PDB entry 7UCG | electron microscopy, 3.50 A resolution | chains Q and R of the 18 polymer chains in the assembly

Chain Q:
Name: 10-1074 Fab heavy chain
Organism: Homo sapiens
Notes: antibody fragment or engineered binder
Sequence (243 residues; each row starts with the number of its first residue):
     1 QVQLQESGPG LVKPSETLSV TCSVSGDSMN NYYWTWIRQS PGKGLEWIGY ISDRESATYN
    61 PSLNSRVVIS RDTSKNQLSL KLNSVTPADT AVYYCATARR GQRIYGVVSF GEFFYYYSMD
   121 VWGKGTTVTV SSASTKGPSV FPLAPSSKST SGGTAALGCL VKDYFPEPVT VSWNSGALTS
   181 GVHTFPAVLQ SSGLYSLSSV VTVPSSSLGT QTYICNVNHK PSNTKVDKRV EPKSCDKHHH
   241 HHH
Disordered / not traced: 1, 130-243

Chain R:
Name: 10-1074 light chain
Organism: Homo sapiens
Sequence (216 residues; each row starts with the number of its first residue):
     6 SYVRPLSVAL GETARISCGR QALGSRAVQW YQHRPGQAPI LLIYNNQDRP SGIPERFSGT
    66 PDINFGTRAT LTISGVEAGD EADYYCHMWD SRSGFSWSFG GATRLTVLGQ PKAAPSVFIF
   126 PPSDEQLKSG TASVVCLLNN FYPREAKVQW KVDNALQSGN SQESVTEQDS KDSTYSLSST
   186 LTLSKADYEK HKVYACEVTH QGLSSPVTKS FNRGEC
Disordered / not traced: 6-7, 113-221
Disulfides: Cys23-Cys91

Interface between chain Q and chain R:
Pairs across the interface (38; chain Q residue first):
  Gln39(Q) - His38(R)  hydrogen bond
  Gly44(Q) - Tyr90(R)
  Leu45(Q) - Tyr90(R)  hydrogen bond (backbone-side chain)
  Leu45(Q) - Phe104(R)
  Trp47(Q) - His92(R)
  Trp47(Q) - Trp94(R)  hydrophobic
  Trp47(Q) - Phe100(R)  hydrophobic
  Trp47(Q) - Trp102(R)  hydrophobic
  Trp47(Q) - Phe104(R)
  Tyr50(Q) - Phe100(R)  hydrophobic
  Thr58(Q) - Trp102(R)
  Tyr59(Q) - Trp102(R)
  Asn60(Q) - Trp102(R)
  Pro61(Q) - Trp102(R)
  Tyr94(Q) - His38(R)
  Arg99(Q) - Leu46(R)
  Arg99(Q) - Tyr49(R)
  Arg103(Q) - Ser30(R)
  Arg103(Q) - Arg31(R)  hydrogen bond (side chain-backbone)
  Arg103(Q) - Asp67(R)  salt bridge
  Tyr105(Q) - Ser30(R)
  Tyr105(Q) - Ser96(R)  hydrogen bond
  Phe114(Q) - Trp94(R)  hydrophobic
  Tyr115(Q) - Trp94(R)
  Tyr116(Q) - Gln34(R)
  Tyr116(Q) - Asn50(R)  hydrogen bond
  Tyr116(Q) - Trp94(R)
  Tyr117(Q) - Gln34(R)  hydrogen bond (backbone-side chain)
  Tyr117(Q) - Phe100(R)  hydrophobic
  Ser118(Q) - Gln34(R)
  Ser118(Q) - Tyr36(R)
  Ser118(Q) - Leu46(R)
  Ser118(Q) - Tyr49(R)
  Met119(Q) - Tyr36(R)  hydrogen bond (backbone-side chain)
  Met119(Q) - Leu46(R)
  Trp122(Q) - Ala43(R)  hydrophobic
  Trp122(Q) - Pro44(R)
  Gly123(Q) - Ala43(R)
Also at the interface, not in a pair above, chain Q (25 interface residues in all): Gly42, Lys43, Gly49, Asp120
Also at the interface, not in a pair above, chain R (23 interface residues in all): Val8, Ala32, Asp95, Ser101, Arg109

Overview:
Chain Q and chain R form an interface of 25 and 23 residues respectively; the contacts include 7 hydrogen
bonds and 1 salt bridge. Polar pairs include Arg103(Q)-Asp67(R), Gln39(Q)-His38(R) and Leu45(Q)-Tyr90(R).
Here chain Q is 10-1074 Fab heavy chain and chain R is 10-1074 light chain, both from Homo sapiens. Entry 7UCG
(Structure of the DU422 SOSIP.664 trimer in complex with neutralizing antibody Fab fragments 10-1074 and BG24)
was determined by electron microscopy, deposited together with 7UCE and 7UCF.
